PDB entry 5E19 | X-ray diffraction, 2.24 A resolution | chains A and D of the 4 polymer chains in the assembly

[Chain A]
Protein: Estrogen receptor
Organism: Homo sapiens
Notes: fragment: ligand-binding domain
UniProtKB: P03372 (ESR1_HUMAN); numbering as in UniProt (aligned over 298-554)
Amino-acid sequence (257 residues; numbered 298 to 554; the number before each row is that of its first residue):
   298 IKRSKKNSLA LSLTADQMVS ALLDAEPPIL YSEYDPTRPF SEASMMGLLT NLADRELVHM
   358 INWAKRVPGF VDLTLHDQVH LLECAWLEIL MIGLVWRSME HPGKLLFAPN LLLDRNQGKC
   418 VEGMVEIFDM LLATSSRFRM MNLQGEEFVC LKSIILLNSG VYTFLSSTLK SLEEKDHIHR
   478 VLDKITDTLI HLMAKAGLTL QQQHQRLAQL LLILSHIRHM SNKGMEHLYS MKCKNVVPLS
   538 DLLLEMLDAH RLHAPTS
Disordered / not traced: 298-304, 461-471, 549-554
Differences from the reference sequence: engineered mutation Ser537 (Tyr in P03372)
Residues lining bound ligands: 5K7 (methyl {4-[bis(4-hydroxyphenyl)methylidene]cyclohexyl}acetate): Met343, Leu346, Thr347, Leu349, Ala350, Glu353, Trp383, Leu384, Leu387, Met388, Leu391, Arg394, Phe404, Val418, Glu419, Gly420, Met421, Ile424, Phe425, Leu428, Gly521, His524, Leu525, Met528, Leu540

[Chain D]
Protein: Nuclear receptor coactivator 2
Notes: fragment: Nuclear receptor-interacting peptide
UniProtKB: Q15596 (NCOA2_HUMAN); residue numbers follow UniProt; this construct covers 686-699
Amino-acid sequence (14 residues; each row starts with the number of its first residue):
   686 KHKILHRLLQ DSSS
Disordered / not traced: 686, 697-699

[How chain A and chain D interact]
Pairs across the interface (22):
  Ile358(A) - Leu690(D)  hydrophobic
  Ile358(A) - Leu693(D)
  Ile358(A) - Leu694(D)  hydrophobic
  Lys362(A) - Leu693(D)
  Lys362(A) - Leu694(D)
  Lys362(A) - Asp696(D)  hydrogen bond (side chain-backbone)
  Leu372(A) - Leu694(D)  hydrophobic
  Gln375(A) - Leu694(D)
  Val376(A) - Lys688(D)
  Val376(A) - Leu690(D)  hydrophobic
  Val376(A) - His691(D)
  Val376(A) - Leu694(D)  hydrophobic
  Leu379(A) - Leu694(D)  hydrophobic
  Glu380(A) - Lys688(D)  salt bridge
  Glu380(A) - Leu690(D)
  Asp538(A) - Ile689(D)
  Leu539(A) - Ile689(D)
  Leu539(A) - Leu693(D)  hydrophobic
  Glu542(A) - His687(D)
  Glu542(A) - Lys688(D)
  Glu542(A) - Ile689(D)  hydrogen bond (side chain-backbone)
  Met543(A) - Leu690(D)  hydrophobic
Other interface residues (no listed pair), chain A (14 interface residues in all): Asn359, Phe367, His373
Other interface residues (no listed pair), chain D (9 interface residues in all): Gln695

[In short]
14 residues of chain A and 9 residues of chain D are in contact; the contacts include 2 hydrogen bonds and 1
salt bridge. Among the polar pairs are Glu380(A)-Lys688(D), Lys362(A)-Asp696(D) and Glu542(A)-Ile689(D). Bound
to chain A: compound 5K7.
Chain A is Estrogen receptor (Homo sapiens) and chain D is Nuclear receptor coactivator 2; the structure,
Crystal Structure of the ER-alpha Ligand-binding Domain in Complex with the Cyclofenil Derivative methyl
{4-[bis(4-hydroxyphenyl)methylidene]cyclohexyl}acetate, was determined by X-ray diffraction (same publication
as 4ZN7, 4ZNH, 4ZNS, 4ZNT, 4ZNU, 4ZNV and 50 further entries).
